Entry 4BE5 (X-ray diffraction, 2.46 A resolution); this record covers chains A and B.

Chain A (and B):
Name: RBMA
Source organism: Vibrio cholerae MJ-1236
Notes: chain B of this document is another copy of the same molecule, construct and numbering; everything in this record applies to it too
UniProtKB: C3NSJ9 (C3NSJ9_VIBCJ); residue numbers follow UniProt; this construct covers 31-271
Chain sequence (262 residues; each row starts with the number of its first residue):
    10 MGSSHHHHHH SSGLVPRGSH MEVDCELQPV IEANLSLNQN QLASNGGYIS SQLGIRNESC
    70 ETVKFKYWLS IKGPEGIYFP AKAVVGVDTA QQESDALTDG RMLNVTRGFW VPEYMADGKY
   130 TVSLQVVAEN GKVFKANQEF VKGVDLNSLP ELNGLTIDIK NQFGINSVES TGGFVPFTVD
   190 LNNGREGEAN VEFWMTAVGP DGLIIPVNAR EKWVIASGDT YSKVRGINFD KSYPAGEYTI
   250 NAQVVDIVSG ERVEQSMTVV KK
Not modelled in the structure: 10-37, 101-110 (chain B: 10-37)
Construct notes: expression tag (10-30)

Interface between chain A and chain B:
Pairs across the interface (120; chain A residue first):
  Lys75(A) - Asp239(B)
  Lys75(A) - Tyr242(B)
  Trp77(A) - Ile213(B)  hydrogen bond (side chain-backbone)
  Trp77(A) - Ile214(B)  hydrophobic
  Trp77(A) - Pro215(B)
  Trp77(A) - Tyr242(B)
  Ser79(A) - Ile213(B)  hydrogen bond (side chain-backbone)
  Ser79(A) - Pro215(B)
  Lys81(A) - Ile213(B)
  Glu84(A) - Glu84(B)
  Glu84(A) - Gly85(B)
  Glu84(A) - Arg261(B)  salt bridge
  Glu84(A) - Glu263(B)
  Gly85(A) - Glu84(B)
  Gly85(A) - Gly85(B)
  Gly85(A) - Gln252(B)
  Gly85(A) - Glu263(B)
  Ile86(A) - Arg261(B)
  Tyr87(A) - Trp203(B)  hydrogen bond (backbone-side chain)
  Tyr87(A) - Thr205(B)
  Tyr87(A) - Val207(B)  hydrophobic
  Tyr87(A) - Ile213(B)  hydrophobic
  Tyr87(A) - Gln252(B)
  Phe88(A) - Trp203(B)
  Phe88(A) - Arg219(B)
  Pro89(A) - Trp203(B)
  Pro89(A) - Thr205(B)
  Pro89(A) - Pro215(B)  hydrophobic
  Pro89(A) - Asn217(B)
  Pro89(A) - Arg219(B)
  Lys91(A) - Pro215(B)
  Ala92(A) - Pro215(B)  hydrophobic
  Val93(A) - Ile214(B)  hydrophobic
  Val93(A) - Pro215(B)
  Val93(A) - Tyr242(B)
  Trp119(A) - Arg219(B)  hydrogen bond (backbone-side chain)
  Pro121(A) - Arg219(B)
  Tyr123(A) - Glu201(B)  hydrogen bond
  Tyr123(A) - Trp203(B)
  Tyr123(A) - Val254(B)  hydrophobic
  Tyr123(A) - Gly259(B)
  Gln134(A) - Gly211(B)  hydrogen bond (side chain-backbone)
  Gln134(A) - Leu212(B)
  Gln134(A) - Ile213(B)  hydrogen bond (side chain-backbone)
  Val136(A) - Ser241(B)
  Ala137(A) - Ser241(B)
  Glu138(A) - Ser241(B)
  Gly140(A) - Ser241(B)
  Val142(A) - Asp210(B)
  Val142(A) - Leu212(B)  hydrophobic
  Lys144(A) - Asp210(B)  hydrogen bond (side chain-backbone)
  Glu201(A) - Tyr123(B)  hydrogen bond
  Trp203(A) - Tyr87(B)  hydrogen bond (side chain-backbone)
  Trp203(A) - Phe88(B)
  Trp203(A) - Pro89(B)
  Trp203(A) - Tyr123(B)
  Thr205(A) - Tyr87(B)
  Thr205(A) - Phe88(B)
  Thr205(A) - Pro89(B)
  Val207(A) - Tyr87(B)  hydrophobic
  Asp210(A) - Val142(B)
  Asp210(A) - Lys144(B)  hydrogen bond (backbone-side chain)
  Asp210(A) - Glu246(B)
  Gly211(A) - Gln134(B)  hydrogen bond (backbone-side chain)
  Gly211(A) - Lys144(B)
  Gly211(A) - Glu246(B)
  Leu212(A) - Gln134(B)
  Leu212(A) - Val142(B)  hydrophobic
  Ile213(A) - Trp77(B)  hydrogen bond (backbone-side chain)
  Ile213(A) - Ser79(B)  hydrogen bond (backbone-side chain)
  Ile213(A) - Tyr87(B)  hydrophobic
  Ile213(A) - Gln134(B)  hydrogen bond (backbone-side chain)
  Ile214(A) - Trp77(B)  hydrophobic
  Pro215(A) - Trp77(B)
  Pro215(A) - Ser79(B)
  Pro215(A) - Pro89(B)  hydrophobic
  Pro215(A) - Gln101(B)
  Asn217(A) - Pro89(B)
  Asn217(A) - Asp97(B)
  Ala218(A) - Lys91(B)
  Ala218(A) - Asp97(B)  hydrogen bond (backbone-side chain)
  Arg219(A) - Phe88(B)
  Arg219(A) - Pro89(B)
  Arg219(A) - Lys91(B)  hydrogen bond (backbone-backbone)
  Arg219(A) - Ala92(B)
  Arg219(A) - Val93(B)  hydrogen bond (backbone-backbone)
  Arg219(A) - Trp119(B)  hydrogen bond (side chain-backbone)
  Arg219(A) - Pro121(B)
  Glu220(A) - Val93(B)
  Glu220(A) - Gly95(B)
  Glu220(A) - Val96(B)
  Glu220(A) - Asp97(B)  hydrogen bond (side chain-backbone)
  Trp222(A) - Gly95(B)
  Trp222(A) - Val96(B)  hydrophobic
  Tyr230(A) - Val96(B)
  Lys232(A) - Val96(B)
  Lys232(A) - Asp97(B)  hydrogen bond (side chain-backbone)
  Arg234(A) - Asp97(B)  salt bridge
  Arg234(A) - Thr98(B)
  Arg234(A) - Ala99(B)  hydrogen bond (side chain-backbone)
  Gly235(A) - Gln100(B)
  Asn237(A) - Gln100(B)
  Asp239(A) - Lys75(B)
  Ser241(A) - Val136(B)
  Ser241(A) - Ala137(B)
  Ser241(A) - Glu138(B)
  Ser241(A) - Gly140(B)
  Tyr242(A) - Lys75(B)
  Tyr242(A) - Trp77(B)  hydrophobic
  Tyr242(A) - Gln101(B)
  Glu246(A) - Asp210(B)
  Glu246(A) - Gly211(B)
  Gln252(A) - Gly85(B)
  Gln252(A) - Ile86(B)
  Gln252(A) - Tyr87(B)
  Val254(A) - Tyr123(B)  hydrophobic
  Ile256(A) - Tyr123(B)  hydrophobic
  Gly259(A) - Tyr123(B)
  Arg261(A) - Glu84(B)  hydrogen bond (side chain-backbone)
  Glu263(A) - Gly85(B)
Also at the interface, not in a pair above, chain A (59 interface residues in all): Leu78, Pro83, Phe183, Val216, Ile236, Asn250
Also at the interface, not in a pair above, chain B (56 interface residues in all): Lys81, Pro83, Met124, Met204, Ala218, Asn250

In short:
59 residues of chain A and 56 residues of chain B are in contact, with 23 hydrogen bonds and 2 salt bridges.
Among the polar pairs are Glu84(A)-Arg261(B), Arg234(A)-Asp97(B) and Trp77(A)-Ile213(B).
Chain A and chain B are both RBMA (Vibrio cholerae MJ-1236); the structure, V. cholera biofilm scaffolding
protein RbmA, was determined by X-ray diffraction (same publication as 4BE6 and 4BEI).
